6V2S - chains A and C; structure by X-ray diffraction, 1.60 A resolution.

Chain A:
Molecule: M-phase phosphoprotein 8
From: Homo sapiens
Notes: fragment: chromodomain
UniProt: Q99549 (MPP8_HUMAN), isoform Q99549-2; numbering as in UniProt (aligned over 55-116)
Sequence (62 residues; numbered 55 to 116; the number before each row is that of its first residue):
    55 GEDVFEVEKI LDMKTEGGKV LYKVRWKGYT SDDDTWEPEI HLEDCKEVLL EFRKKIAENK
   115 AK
Disordered / not traced: 55, 116
Swiss-Prot annotation at these positions:
  - region: Trp80 to Asp87 (Histone H3K9me3 binding)
  - site: Phe59 (Interaction with histone H3K9me3)
  - modified residue: Ser85 (Phosphoserine)
  - mutagenesis: Trp80 (W80A: Abolishes interaction with histone H3K9me3 and prevents recruitment of the HUSH complex to heterochromatin. Impaired ability to mediate silencing of unintegrated retroviral DNA)

Chain C:
Molecule: UNC3866
Sequence (6 residues; numbered 1 to 6; the number before each row is that of its first residue):
     1 XFALXX
Modified positions: 5R0 (4-tert-butylbenzoic acid) at position 1; ELY (N~6~,N~6~-diethyl-L-lysine) at position 5; 5R5 (methyl L-serinate) at position 6

Chain A / chain C interface:
Contacting residue pairs (29):
  Asp57(A) with Leu4(C); ELY_5(C)
  Val58(A) with Phe2(C), hydrophobic; Ala3(C); Leu4(C), hydrophobic
  Phe59(A) with 5R0_1(C); Phe2(C); Ala3(C), hydrogen bond (backbone-backbone); ELY_5(C)
  Glu60(A) with 5R0_1(C); Phe2(C)
  Val61(A) with 5R0_1(C); Ala3(C), hydrophobic
  Trp80(A) with Ala3(C); Leu4(C); ELY_5(C)
  Tyr83(A) with ELY_5(C)
  Thr89(A) with ELY_5(C)
  Glu91(A) with Leu4(C); ELY_5(C); 5R5_6(C), hydrogen bond (side chain-backbone)
  Pro92(A) with 5R5_6(C)
  His95(A) with Ala3(C); Leu4(C), hydrogen bond (side chain-backbone); 5R5_6(C)
  Asp98(A) with 5R0_1(C)
  Cys99(A) with 5R0_1(C)
  Glu101(A) with 5R0_1(C)
  Val102(A) with 5R0_1(C)
Other interface residues (no listed pair), chain A (17 interface residues in all): Asp87, Trp90

Overview:
17 residues of chain A and 6 residues of chain C are in contact; the contacts include 3 hydrogen bonds. Among
the polar pairs are Glu91(A)-5R5_6(C), His95(A)-Leu4(C) and Phe59(A)-Ala3(C). UniProt lists one mutagenesis
site on chain A.
Here chain A is M-phase phosphoprotein 8 (Homo sapiens) and chain C is UNC3866. Entry 6V2S (Crystal Structure
of chromodomain of MPP8 in complex with inhibitor UNC3866) was determined by X-ray diffraction (same
publication as 6V2D, 6V2H, 6V2R, 6V3N, 6V41 and 6V8W).
